Entry 8EY2 (electron microscopy, 3.50 A resolution); this record covers chains D and B of the 4 polymer chains in the assembly.

== Chain D (and B) ==
Protein: 3C-like proteinase
From: Severe acute respiratory syndrome coronavirus 2
Notes: EC 3.4.22.69; chain B of this document is another copy of the same molecule, construct and numbering; everything in this record applies to it too
UniProtKB: P0DTD1 (R1AB_SARS2); residues -4 to 306 here correspond to UniProt positions 3259-3569 (UniProt number = residue number + 3263)
Sequence (314 residues; each row starts with the number of its first residue; numbers below 1 keep their minus sign (Gly-7 is residue -7)):
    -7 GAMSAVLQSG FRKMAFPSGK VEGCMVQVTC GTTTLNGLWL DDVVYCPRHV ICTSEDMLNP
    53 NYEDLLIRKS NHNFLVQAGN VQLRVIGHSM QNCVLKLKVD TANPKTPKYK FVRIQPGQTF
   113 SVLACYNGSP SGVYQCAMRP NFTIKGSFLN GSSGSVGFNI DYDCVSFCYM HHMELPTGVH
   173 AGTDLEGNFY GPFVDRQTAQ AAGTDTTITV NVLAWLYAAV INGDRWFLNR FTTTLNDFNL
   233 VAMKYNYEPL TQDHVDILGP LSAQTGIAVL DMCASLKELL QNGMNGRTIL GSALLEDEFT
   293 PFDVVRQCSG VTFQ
Unresolved in the structure: -7 to -5, 7-306 (chain B: -7 to 0)
Sequence notes: expression tag (-7 to -5); engineered mutation Ser145 (Cys3408 in P0DTD1)
Swiss-Prot annotation at these positions:
  - active site: His41 (For 3CL-PRO activity)
  - site (Cleavage): Gln0, Ser1, Gln306
  - cross-link (Glycyl lysine isopeptide (Lys-Gly)): Lys5 (interchain with G-Cter in ubiquitin), Lys90 (interchain with G-Cter in ubiquitin)
From the paper describing this entry:
  - catalytic residues: Gly143, Ser145
  - specificity-determining residues: Met49, Met165 (citing earlier work)

== Chain D / chain B interface ==
Residue-residue contacts - 38 pairs, chain D then chain B:
  Ser-4(D) with Pro168(B); Ala191(B)
  Ala-3(D) with Glu166(B); Arg188(B); Gln189(B); Thr190(B), hydrogen bond (backbone-backbone); Gln192(B)
  Val-2(D) with Glu166(B), hydrogen bond (backbone-backbone)
  Leu-1(D) with His41(B); Met49(B), hydrophobic; His164(B); Met165(B), hydrophobic; Asp187(B); Arg188(B); Gln189(B)
  Gln0(D) with His41(B), hydrogen bond (backbone-side chain); Leu141(B), hydrogen bond (side chain-backbone); Ser144(B), hydrogen bond; Ser145(B), hydrogen bond (backbone-side chain); His163(B), hydrogen bond; His164(B), hydrogen bond (backbone-backbone); Glu166(B), hydrogen bond
  Ser1(D) with Thr25(B); Thr26(B), hydrogen bond (side chain-backbone); Leu27(B); His41(B); Asn142(B); Gly143(B), hydrogen bond (backbone-backbone); Ser145(B)
  Gly2(D) with Thr24(B); Thr25(B); Thr26(B), hydrogen bond (backbone-backbone); Gly143(B)
  Arg4(D) with Gln19(B); Thr24(B), hydrogen bond (backbone-side chain); Thr26(B); Gln69(B)
  Met6(D) with Gly23(B)
Other interface residues (no listed pair), chain D (11 interface residues in all): Phe3, Lys5
Other interface residues (no listed pair), chain B (28 interface residues in all): Thr21, Tyr54, Phe140
From the paper, about this interface:
  - specific contacts: Leu-1(D)-Gln189(B)

== Overview ==
Chain D and chain B form an interface of 11 and 28 residues respectively; the contacts include 13 hydrogen
bonds. Among the polar pairs are Gln0(D)-His41(B), Gln0(D)-Leu141(B) and Gln0(D)-Ser144(B). The paper
describes a contact between Leu-1(D) and Gln189(B). From the paper: catalytic residues Gly143(D) and
Ser145(D); specificity determinants Met49(D) and Met165(D).
Both chains are 3C-like proteinase (Severe acute respiratory syndrome coronavirus 2). Entry 8EY2 (Cryo-EM
structure of SARS-CoV-2 Main protease C145S in complex with N-terminal peptide) was determined by electron
microscopy (same publication as 8EYJ).
